PDB entry 1YID | X-ray diffraction, 2.40 A resolution | chains B and C

[Chain B (and C)]
Name: tryptophanyl-tRNA synthetase
From: Deinococcus radiodurans
Notes: EC 6.1.1.2; fragment: Enzyme; chain C of this document is another copy of the same molecule, construct and numbering; everything in this record applies to it too
Reference sequence: Q9RVD6 (SYW2_DEIRA); residue numbers follow UniProt; this construct covers 1-351
Chain sequence (351 residues; each row starts with the number of its first residue):
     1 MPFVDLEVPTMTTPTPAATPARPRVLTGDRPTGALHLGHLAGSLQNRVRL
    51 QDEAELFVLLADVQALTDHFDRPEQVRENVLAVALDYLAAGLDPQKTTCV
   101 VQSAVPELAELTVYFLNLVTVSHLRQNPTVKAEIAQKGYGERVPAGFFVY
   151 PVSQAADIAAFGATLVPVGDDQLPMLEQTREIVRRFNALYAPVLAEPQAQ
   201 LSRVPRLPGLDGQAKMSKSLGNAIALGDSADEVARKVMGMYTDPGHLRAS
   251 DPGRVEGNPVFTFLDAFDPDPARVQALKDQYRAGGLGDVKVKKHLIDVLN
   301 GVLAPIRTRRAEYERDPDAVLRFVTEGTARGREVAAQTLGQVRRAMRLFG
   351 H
Not modelled in the structure: 1-20
Residues lining bound ligands: ATP (adenosine-5'-triphosphate): Gly28, Asp29, Arg30, Thr32, His36, Gly38, His39, Gly42, Gln172, Arg206, Leu207, Ala214, Lys215, Met216, Ser217, Lys218, Ser219
UniProt features mapped onto this chain:
  - motif: Pro31 to His39 ('HIGH' region), Lys215 to Ser219 ('KMSKS' region)
  - binding site (ATP): Lys218

[How chain B and chain C interact]
Residue-residue contacts (69):
  Val63(B) - Val113(C)  hydrophobic
  Leu66(B) - Asn117(C)
  Thr67(B) - Asn117(C)
  Phe70(B) - Asn117(C)
  Phe70(B) - Arg185(C)
  Phe70(B) - Leu189(C)  hydrophobic
  Phe70(B) - Tyr190(C)  hydrogen bond (backbone-side chain)
  Pro73(B) - Met346(C)
  Glu74(B) - Arg347(C)  salt bridge
  Arg77(B) - Arg347(C)  hydrogen bond (side chain-backbone)
  Arg77(B) - Leu348(C)  hydrogen bond (side chain-backbone)
  Arg77(B) - Phe349(C)
  Arg77(B) - Gly350(C)
  Arg77(B) - His351(C)  hydrogen bond (side chain-backbone)
  Val80(B) - Phe349(C)  hydrophobic
  Leu81(B) - Phe349(C)  hydrophobic
  Ala109(B) - Glu110(C)
  Ala109(B) - Val113(C)  hydrophobic
  Glu110(B) - Pro106(C)
  Glu110(B) - Ala109(C)
  Val113(B) - Val63(C)  hydrophobic
  Val113(B) - Ala109(C)  hydrophobic
  Val113(B) - Thr112(C)
  Leu116(B) - Pro144(C)
  Leu116(B) - Ala145(C)  hydrogen bond (backbone-backbone)
  Leu116(B) - Gly146(C)  hydrogen bond (backbone-backbone)
  Asn117(B) - Leu66(C)
  Asn117(B) - Thr67(C)
  Asn117(B) - Phe70(C)
  Asn117(B) - Pro144(C)
  Asn117(B) - Gly146(C)
  Val119(B) - Pro144(C)
  Val119(B) - Ala145(C)  hydrogen bond (backbone-backbone)
  Thr120(B) - Arg142(C)
  Thr120(B) - Val143(C)
  Val121(B) - Val143(C)  hydrogen bond (backbone-backbone)
  Val121(B) - Phe148(C)  hydrophobic
  Ser122(B) - Glu141(C)  hydrogen bond (side chain-backbone)
  Leu124(B) - Ala145(C)  hydrophobic
  Arg125(B) - Val121(C)
  Glu141(B) - Thr120(C)
  Glu141(B) - Val121(C)
  Glu141(B) - Ser122(C)  hydrogen bond (backbone-backbone)
  Glu141(B) - Arg125(C)
  Arg142(B) - Thr120(C)
  Val143(B) - Thr120(C)  hydrogen bond (backbone-side chain)
  Val143(B) - Val121(C)  hydrogen bond (backbone-backbone)
  Pro144(B) - Val119(C)
  Ala145(B) - Leu116(C)  hydrogen bond (backbone-backbone)
  Ala145(B) - Val119(C)  hydrogen bond (backbone-backbone)
  Ala145(B) - Leu124(C)  hydrophobic
  Gly146(B) - Leu116(C)  hydrogen bond (backbone-backbone)
  Gly146(B) - Asn117(C)
  Phe148(B) - Val121(C)  hydrophobic
  Arg185(B) - Phe70(C)
  Leu189(B) - Phe70(C)
  Leu189(B) - Asp71(C)
  Tyr190(B) - Phe70(C)  hydrogen bond (side chain-backbone)
  Tyr190(B) - Pro73(C)  hydrophobic
  Val324(B) - Phe349(C)  hydrophobic
  Met346(B) - Pro73(C)
  Arg347(B) - Pro73(C)
  Arg347(B) - Glu74(C)
  Arg347(B) - Arg77(C)
  Leu348(B) - Leu66(C)  hydrophobic
  Leu348(B) - Ser103(C)
  Phe349(B) - Val80(C)  hydrophobic
  Phe349(B) - Leu81(C)  hydrophobic
  Phe349(B) - Leu321(C)  hydrophobic
Other interface residues (no listed pair), chain B (45 interface residues in all): Asp62, Asp71, Val101, Ser103, Pro106, Tyr114, Leu118, Phe147, Val149, Leu321
Other interface residues (no listed pair), chain C (47 interface residues in all): Asp62, Val101, Tyr114, Phe147, Val149, Val324

[In short]
Chain B and chain C form an interface of 45 and 47 residues respectively, with 16 hydrogen bonds and 1 salt
bridge. Polar contacts include Glu74(B)-Arg347(C), Phe70(B)-Tyr190(C) and Arg77(B)-Arg347(C). Chain B binds
ATP. UniProt lists ATP-binding residue Lys218(B) on chain B.
Both chains are tryptophanyl-tRNA synthetase (Deinococcus radiodurans). Entry 1YID (Crystal structure of
tryptophanyl tRNA synthetase II from Deinococcus radiodurans in complex with ATP) was determined by X-ray
diffraction, deposited together with 2A4M.
